Entry 2GKR (X-ray diffraction, 1.16 A resolution); this record covers chain I.

== Chain I ==
Protein: Ovomucoid
Source organism: Meleagris gallopavo
Notes: fragment: turkey ovomucoid third domain, del (1-5)
Reference sequence: P68390 (IOVO_MELGA); residues 6-56 here correspond to UniProt positions 135-185 (UniProt number = residue number + 129)
Sequence (51 residues; row label = number of the first residue in the row):
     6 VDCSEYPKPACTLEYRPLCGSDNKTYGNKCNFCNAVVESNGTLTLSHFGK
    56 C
UniProt features mapped onto this chain:
  - site: Leu18, Glu19 (Reactive bond 3 for chymotrypsin, elastase, proteases A and B, and subtilisin)
  - glycosylation: Asn45 (N-linked (GlcNAc...) asparagine)
Disulfides: Cys8-Cys38, Cys16-Cys35, Cys24-Cys56

== Summary ==
Chain I is Ovomucoid (Meleagris gallopavo); the structure, Crystal structure of the N-terminally truncated
OMTKY3-del(1-5), was determined by X-ray diffraction, deposited together with 2GKT.
